9JXS - chains K and A of the 13 polymer chains in the assembly; structure by electron microscopy, 2.93 A resolution.

Chain K:
Molecule: CRISPR system Cascade subunit CasC
Organism: Candidatus Cloacimonetes bacterium ADurb.Bin088
UniProt: A0A1V6F8B5 (A0A1V6F8B5_9BACT); numbering as in UniProt (aligned over 1-378)
Sequence (378 residues; row label = number of the first residue in the row):
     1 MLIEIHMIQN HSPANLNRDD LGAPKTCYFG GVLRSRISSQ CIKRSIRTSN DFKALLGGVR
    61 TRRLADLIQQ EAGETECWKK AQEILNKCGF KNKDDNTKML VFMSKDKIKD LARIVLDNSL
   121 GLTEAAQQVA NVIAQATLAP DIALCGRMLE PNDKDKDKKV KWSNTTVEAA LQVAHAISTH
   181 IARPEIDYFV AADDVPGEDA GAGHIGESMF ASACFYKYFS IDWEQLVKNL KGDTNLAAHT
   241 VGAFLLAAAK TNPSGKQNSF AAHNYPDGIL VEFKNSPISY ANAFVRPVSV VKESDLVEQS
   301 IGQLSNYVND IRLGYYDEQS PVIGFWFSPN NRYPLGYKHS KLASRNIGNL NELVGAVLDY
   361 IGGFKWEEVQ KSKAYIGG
Unresolved in the structure: 186, 188, 191-207, 257-262, 337-339, 374-378

Chain A:
Molecule: 61-nt RNA strand
Sequence (61 nucleotides; numbered -7 to 53; the number before each row is that of its first residue; numbers below 1 keep their minus sign (G-7 is residue -7)):
    -7 GUGAACCGGA UUGCCGUCAG GAAAUUAGGU GCGCUUAGCA GUAUUCCCCA CGCAUGUGGG
    53 G
Unresolved in the structure: 46, 53

Chain K / chain A interface:
Pairs across the interface - 24 pairs, chain K then chain A:
  Leu16(K) - A32(A)  phosphate contact
  Asn17(K) - A32(A)  phosphate contact
  Arg18(K) - C31(A)  hydrogen bond to the sugar
  Arg18(K) - A32(A)  phosphate contact
  Asp19(K) - C31(A)  hydrogen bond to the sugar
  Lys25(K) - C31(A)  salt bridge to the phosphate
  Ser38(K) - C31(A)  hydrogen bond to the phosphate
  Gln40(K) - A29(A)  sugar contact
  Gln40(K) - G30(A)  phosphate contact
  Gln40(K) - C31(A)  hydrogen bond to the phosphate
  Cys41(K) - G30(A)  hydrogen bond to the sugar
  Lys43(K) - A29(A)  salt bridge to the phosphate
  Arg44(K) - G30(A)  salt bridge to the phosphate
  Arg60(K) - U28(A)  sugar contact
  Cys145(K) - U28(A)  phosphate contact
  Cys145(K) - A29(A)  phosphate contact
  Gly146(K) - U28(A)  sugar contact
  Arg147(K) - U28(A)  sugar contact
  Met148(K) - U27(A)  sugar contact
  Met148(K) - U28(A)  base contact
  Thr166(K) - U27(A)  sugar contact
  Ala169(K) - U28(A)  phosphate contact
  Gly255(K) - G33(A)  phosphate contact
  Lys256(K) - G33(A)  hydrogen bond to the phosphate
Other interface residues (no listed pair), chain K (21 interface residues in all): Asp20, Arg47

Overview:
The interface between chain K and chain A involves 21 residues on one side and 7 on the other; the contacts
include 6 hydrogen bonds and 3 salt bridges. Among the polar pairs are Arg18(K)-C31(A), Asp19(K)-C31(A) and
Cys41(K)-G30(A).
Here chain K is CRISPR system Cascade subunit CasC (Candidatus Cloacimonetes bacterium ADurb.Bin088) and chain
A is a 61-nt RNA strand. Entry 9JXS (Cryo-EM structure of Cas5-HNH Cascade bound with dsDNA) was determined by
electron microscopy (same publication as 8ZM3, 8ZOL, 8ZP9 and 8ZP7).
